Entry 6PIG (electron microscopy, 3.50 A resolution); this record covers chains C and D of the 11 polymer chains in the assembly.

Chain C (and D):
Molecule: cas7 type I-F CRISPR-associated protein Csy3
Organism: Vibrio cholerae
Notes: chain D of this document is another copy of the same molecule, construct and numbering; everything in this record applies to it too
Chain sequence (343 residues; row label = number of the first residue in the row; note: 8 numbers in that range are skipped by the numbering (no residue carries them; nothing is unmodelled there)):
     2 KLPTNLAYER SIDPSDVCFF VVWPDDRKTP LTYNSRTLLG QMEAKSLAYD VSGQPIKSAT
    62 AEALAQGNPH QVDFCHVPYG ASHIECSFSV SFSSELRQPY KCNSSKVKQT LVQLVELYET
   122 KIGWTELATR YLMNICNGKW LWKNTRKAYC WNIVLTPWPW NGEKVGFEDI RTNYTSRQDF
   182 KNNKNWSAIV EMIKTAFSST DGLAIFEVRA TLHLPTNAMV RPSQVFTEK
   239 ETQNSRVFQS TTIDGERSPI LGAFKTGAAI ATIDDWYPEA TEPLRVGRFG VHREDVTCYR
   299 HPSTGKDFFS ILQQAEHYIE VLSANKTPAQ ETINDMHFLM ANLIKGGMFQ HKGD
Disordered / not traced: 239-240, 350-352

How chain C and chain D interact:
Residue-residue contacts - 79 pairs, chain C then chain D:
  R37(C) with D17(D), salt bridge; I258(D)
  T38(C) with F227(D); E229(D), hydrogen bond
  L39(C) with F262(D), hydrophobic
  L40(C) with F227(D), hydrophobic; R291(D)
  Q42(C) with G285(D)
  M43(C) with F287(D)
  E44(C) with K343(D), salt bridge
  A45(C) with F287(D)
  K46(C) with F307(D); H349(D)
  S47(C) with H349(D)
  A49(C) with F287(D), hydrophobic; P300(D), hydrophobic
  Y50(C) with P300(D); D305(D), hydrogen bond; F307(D), hydrophobic; S308(D), hydrogen bond; H349(D), hydrogen bond (backbone-side chain)
  D51(C) with H349(D), hydrogen bond (backbone-side chain)
  V52(C) with H349(D)
  Q55(C) with P300(D)
  A60(C) with H299(D)
  T61(C) with H299(D)
  A62(C) with V294(D); T295(D); C296(D), hydrogen bond (backbone-backbone); H299(D)
  E63(C) with V294(D)
  L65(C) with V289(D); H299(D)
  A66(C) with V289(D), hydrophobic; V294(D)
  P70(C) with F227(D), hydrophobic; E229(D)
  Q72(C) with E229(D)
  F75(C) with A261(D), hydrophobic; F262(D), hydrophobic
  H77(C) with D17(D), salt bridge
  Y80(C) with C19(D), hydrophobic; F21(D), hydrophobic; S88(D)
  K144(C) with E10(D), salt bridge
  R147(C) with S94(D), hydrogen bond; S95(D); E96(D), salt bridge; D202(D), salt bridge; G203(D), hydrogen bond (side chain-backbone)
  K148(C) with D14(D), salt bridge; S92(D); S94(D); E96(D), salt bridge; L204(D)
  Y150(C) with W159(D); I206(D), hydrophobic; E208(D), hydrogen bond
  R172(C) with L204(D)
  P216(C) with S90(D); I206(D), hydrophobic; E208(D)
  T217(C) with S16(D), hydrogen bond (backbone-side chain); S90(D), hydrogen bond (backbone-side chain); E208(D)
  N218(C) with S16(D), hydrogen bond; D17(D); C19(D)
  M220(C) with R11(D), hydrogen bond; D14(D)
  R222(C) with E10(D), salt bridge
  Q241(C) with E229(D), hydrogen bond
  E292(C) with Y101(D); K102(D); C103(D)
  D293(C) with S106(D); K109(D)
  V294(C) with N104(D)
  T295(C) with N104(D)
Interface residues without a listed pair, chain C (45 interface residues in all): H71, A149, R244, R291
Interface residues without a listed pair, chain D (50 interface residues in all): S12, T228, Q247, T249, I251, R286

Overview:
Chain C and chain D form an interface of 45 and 50 residues respectively; the contacts include 14 hydrogen
bonds and 9 salt bridges. Polar contacts include R37(C)-D17(D), E44(C)-K343(D) and H77(C)-D17(D).
Chain C and chain D are both cas7 type I-F CRISPR-associated protein Csy3 (Vibrio cholerae); the structure, V.
cholerae TniQ-Cascade complex, closed conformation, was determined by electron microscopy together with 6PIF
and 6PIJ from the same study.
